PDB entry 8Y5Y | electron microscopy, 3.30 A resolution | chains C and B

# Chain C (and B)
Molecule: Solute carrier family 13 member 1
Organism: Homo sapiens
Notes: chain B of this document is another copy of the same molecule, construct and numbering; everything in this record applies to it too
UniProt: Q9BZW2 (S13A1_HUMAN); residue numbers follow UniProt; this construct covers 1-595
Amino-acid sequence (595 residues; each row starts with the number of its first residue):
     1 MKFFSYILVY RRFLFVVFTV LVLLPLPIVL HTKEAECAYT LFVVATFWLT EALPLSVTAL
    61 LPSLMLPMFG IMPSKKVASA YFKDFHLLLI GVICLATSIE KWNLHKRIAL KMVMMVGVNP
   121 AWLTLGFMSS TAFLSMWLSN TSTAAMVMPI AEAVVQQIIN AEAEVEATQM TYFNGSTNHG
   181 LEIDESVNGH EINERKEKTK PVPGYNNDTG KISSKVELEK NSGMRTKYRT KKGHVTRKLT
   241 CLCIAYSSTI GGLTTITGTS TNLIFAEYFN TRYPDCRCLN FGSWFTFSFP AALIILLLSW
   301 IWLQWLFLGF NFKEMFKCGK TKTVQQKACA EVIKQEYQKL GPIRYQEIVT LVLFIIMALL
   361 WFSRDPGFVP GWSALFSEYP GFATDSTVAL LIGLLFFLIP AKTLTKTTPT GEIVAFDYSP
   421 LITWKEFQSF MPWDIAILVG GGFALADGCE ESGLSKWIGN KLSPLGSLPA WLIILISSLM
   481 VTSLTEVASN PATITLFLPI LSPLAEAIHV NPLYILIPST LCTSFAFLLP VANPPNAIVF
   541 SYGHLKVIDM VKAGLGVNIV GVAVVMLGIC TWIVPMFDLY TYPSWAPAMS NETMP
Unresolved in the structure: 1, 167-229, 317-322, 405-411, 584-595
Swiss-Prot annotation at these positions:
  - glycosylation (N-linked (GlcNAc...) asparagine): N174, N207, N591
From the paper describing this entry:
  - disease-associated variants - N174S, R237C (citing earlier work)

# Chain C / chain B interface
Residue-residue contacts (91):
  V9(C) with V414(B), hydrophobic; D417(B); Y418(B)
  Y10(C) with T403(B); Y418(B), hydrophobic
  R11(C) with F416(B), hydrogen bond (side chain-backbone); D417(B)
  R12(C) with D417(B), salt bridge; Y418(B)
  F13(C) with L398(B); P400(B); Y418(B), hydrogen bond (backbone-side chain)
  L53(C) with L398(B), hydrophobic
  S56(C) with W424(B)
  V57(C) with F397(B), hydrophobic; W424(B), hydrophobic
  L60(C) with L394(B), hydrophobic
  S63(C) with L87(B); T387(B); L390(B)
  L64(C) with L390(B), hydrophobic; L391(B), hydrophobic; L394(B), hydrophobic
  P67(C) with F382(B); T387(B)
  M68(C) with T387(B); L391(B), hydrophobic
  G70(C) with F382(B)
  M72(C) with F382(B)
  P73(C) with F382(B)
  S74(C) with L87(B); F382(B), hydrogen bond (backbone-backbone); T384(B); T387(B)
  K75(C) with G381(B), hydrogen bond (side chain-backbone)
  A78(C) with F82(B); K83(B); L87(B), hydrophobic
  S79(C) with S79(B); F82(B)
  Y81(C) with F82(B), hydrophobic
  F82(C) with A78(B); S79(B); Y81(B), hydrophobic; F82(B), hydrophobic
  K83(C) with A78(B)
  L87(C) with S63(B); S74(B); A78(B), hydrophobic
  G381(C) with K75(B), hydrogen bond (backbone-side chain)
  F382(C) with P67(B); G70(B); M72(B); P73(B); S74(B), hydrogen bond (backbone-backbone)
  T384(C) with S74(B)
  T387(C) with S63(B); P67(B); M68(B); S74(B)
  L390(C) with S63(B); L64(B), hydrophobic
  L391(C) with L64(B), hydrophobic; M68(B), hydrophobic
  L394(C) with L60(B), hydrophobic; L64(B), hydrophobic
  F397(C) with V57(B), hydrophobic
  L398(C) with F13(B); L53(B), hydrophobic
  P400(C) with F13(B)
  T403(C) with Y10(B)
  V414(C) with V9(B), hydrophobic
  F416(C) with R11(B), hydrogen bond (backbone-side chain)
  D417(C) with V9(B); R11(B); R12(B), salt bridge
  Y418(C) with V9(B); Y10(B), hydrophobic; R12(B); F13(B), hydrogen bond (side chain-backbone)
  W424(C) with S56(B); V57(B), hydrophobic; D434(B), hydrogen bond; I437(B), hydrophobic
  Q428(C) with D434(B)
  W433(C) with W433(B), hydrophobic; I437(B), hydrophobic
  D434(C) with W424(B), hydrogen bond; Q428(B)
  I437(C) with W424(B), hydrophobic; W433(B), hydrophobic
Other interface residues (no listed pair), chain C (54 interface residues in all): L8, P54, L61, I71, D84, I90, F376, Y379, P420, M431
Other interface residues (no listed pair), chain B (54 interface residues in all): L8, P54, L61, I71, D84, I90, F376, Y379, P420, M431

# Summary
The chain C/chain B interface involves 54 residues from each chain; the contacts include 10 hydrogen bonds and
2 salt bridges. Polar contacts include R12(C)-D417(B), R11(C)-F416(B) and F13(C)-Y418(B).
Both chains are Solute carrier family 13 member 1 (Homo sapiens). Entry 8Y5Y (human NaS1 outward state) was
determined by electron microscopy (same publication as 8Y5U, 8Y5W, 8Y5X and 8Y5Z).
